Entry 1GGI (X-ray diffraction, 2.80 A resolution); this record covers chains L and H of the 3 polymer chains in the assembly.

[Chain L]
Name: IGG2A 50.1 fab (light chain)
From: Mus musculus
Notes: antibody fragment or engineered binder
Sequence (218 residues; each row starts with the number of its first residue; a row labelled like 27A-27D holds insertion residues (27A, then the next letters in order)):
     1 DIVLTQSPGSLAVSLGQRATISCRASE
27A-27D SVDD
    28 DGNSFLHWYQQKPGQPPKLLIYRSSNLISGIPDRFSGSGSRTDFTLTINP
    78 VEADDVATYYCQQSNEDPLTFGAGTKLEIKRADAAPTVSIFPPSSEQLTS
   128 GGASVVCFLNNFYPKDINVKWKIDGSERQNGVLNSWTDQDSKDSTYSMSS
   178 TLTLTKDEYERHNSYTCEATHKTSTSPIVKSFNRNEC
Not modelled in the structure: 212-214
Sequence notes: conflict Leu-4 (Met in AJ131289), Ser-7 (Thr in AJ131289), Gly-9 (Ala in AJ131289), Ser-27A (Asn28 in AJ131289), Asp-27C (Arg31 in AJ131289), Asp-28 (Tyr32 in AJ131289), Leu-33 (Met37 in AJ131289), Pro-40 (Ala44 in AJ131289), Ser-51 (Ala55 in AJ131289), Ile-55 (Glu59 in AJ131289), Asp-60 (Ala64 in AJ131289), Tyr-87 (Phe91 in AJ131289), Gln-90 (Arg94 in AJ131289), Asp-94 (Val98 in AJ131289), Leu-96 (Trp100 in AJ131289), Ala-100 (Gly104 in AJ131289)
Cystine bridges: Cys-23/Cys-88, Cys-134/Cys-194

[Chain H]
Name: IGG2A 50.1 fab (heavy chain)
Reference sequence: P01863 (GCAA_MOUSE); the construct has insertions or renumbered stretches relative to UniProt, so the offset changes along the chain: 114-130 = UniProt 1-17; 133-154 = UniProt 18-39; 162-169 = UniProt 42-49; 171-180 = UniProt 50-59; 5 more segments
Sequence (222 residues; row label = number of the first residue in the row; note: 18 numbers in that range are skipped by the numbering (no residue carries them; nothing is unmodelled there); a row labelled like 35A-35B holds insertion residues (35A, then the next letters in order)):
     1 QVQLKESGPGILQPSQTLSLTCSFSGFSLSTYGMG
35A-35B VS
    36 WIRQPSGKGLEWLAHIFWDGDKRYNPSLKSRLKISKDTSNNQVFLKI
82A-82C TSV
    83 DTADTATYYCVQEGY
   101 IYWGQGTSVTVSSAKTTAPSVYPLAPVCGD
   133 TTGSSVTLGCLVKGYFPEPVTL
   156 TW
   162 NSGSLSSG
   171 VHTFPAVLQS
   183 DLYTLSSSVTVTSS
   198 TWP
   202 SQSIT
   208 CNVAHPASSTKVDKKI
   226 EPRGPTIKPC
Not modelled in the structure: 229-235
Cystine bridges: Cys-22/Cys-92, Cys-142/Cys-208

[Chain L / chain H interface]
Residue-residue contacts (58; chain L residue first):
  Tyr-36(L) with Tyr-97(H)
  Gln-38(L) with Gln-39(H), hydrogen bond; Leu-45(H); Tyr-91(H)
  Gln-42(L) with Tyr-91(H)
  Pro-43(L) with Tyr-91(H), hydrophobic; Trp-103(H), hydrophobic
  Pro-44(L) with Leu-45(H), hydrophobic; Trp-103(H)
  Leu-46(L) with Tyr-97(H)
  Ile-55(L) with Ile-101(H), hydrophobic
  Tyr-87(L) with Gln-39(H), hydrogen bond; Gly-44(H); Leu-45(H), hydrophobic
  Gln-89(L) with Tyr-97(H)
  Asp-94(L) with Arg-58(H), salt bridge
  Pro-95(L) with Trp-47(H), hydrophobic; Pro-61(H)
  Leu-96(L) with Trp-47(H); Tyr-97(H)
  Phe-98(L) with Ile-37(H), hydrophobic; Leu-45(H), hydrophobic
  Ser-116(L) with Thr-133(H)
  Phe-118(L) with Leu-124(H); Ala-125(H); Thr-139(H)
  Pro-119(L) with Leu-124(H); Val-127(H), hydrophobic
  Ser-121(L) with Tyr-122(H); Pro-123(H), hydrogen bond (side chain-backbone)
  Glu-123(L) with Lys-221(H), salt bridge
  Gln-124(L) with Tyr-122(H); Lys-145(H)
  Val-133(L) with Leu-124(H), hydrophobic; Leu-143(H), hydrophobic
  Phe-135(L) with Leu-124(H), hydrophobic; Phe-174(H), hydrophobic; Ser-188(H); Ser-189(H); Ser-190(H)
  Asn-137(L) with His-172(H), hydrogen bond; Phe-174(H); Ser-190(H)
  Asn-138(L) with His-172(H)
  Leu-160(L) with Val-177(H), hydrophobic; Gln-179(H)
  Asn-161(L) with Val-177(H)
  Ser-162(L) with Phe-174(H); Pro-175(H), hydrogen bond (side chain-backbone); Val-177(H)
  Trp-163(L) with Pro-175(H)
  Thr-164(L) with Phe-174(H)
  Ser-174(L) with His-172(H), hydrogen bond; Phe-174(H)
  Met-175(L) with Phe-174(H)
  Ser-176(L) with Phe-174(H); Ser-188(H)
  Lys-207(L) with Thr-133(H), hydrogen bond
Other interface residues (no listed pair), chain L (40 interface residues in all): Asp-1, Thr-114, Val-115, Ser-127, Gly-129, Ser-131, Asp-167, Thr-178
Other interface residues (no listed pair), chain H (39 interface residues in all): Lys-43, Asn-60, Gly-96, Gln-105, Pro-126, Thr-134, Leu-140, Gly-141, Leu-178, Thr-186

[Summary]
Chain L and chain H form an interface of 40 and 39 residues respectively, with 7 hydrogen bonds and 2 salt
bridges. Polar pairs include Asp-94(L)/Arg-58(H), Glu-123(L)/Lys-221(H) and Gln-38(L)/Gln-39(H).
Chain L is IGG2A 50.1 fab (light chain) (Mus musculus) and chain H is IGG2A 50.1 fab (heavy chain); the
structure, Crystal structure of an HIV-1 neutralizing antibody 50.1 in complex with its V3 loop peptide
antigen, was determined by X-ray diffraction.
